Entry 4FDN (X-ray diffraction, 2.40 A resolution); this record covers chain A.

== Chain A ==
Protein: oxidoreductase DprE1
Organism: Mycobacterium tuberculosis
Notes: EC 1.-.-.-
Reference sequence: P72056 (DPRE1_MYCTU); residue numbers follow UniProt; this construct covers 1-461
Amino-acid sequence (481 residues; numbered -19 to 461; the number before each row is that of its first residue; numbers below 1 keep their minus sign (Met-19 is residue -19)):
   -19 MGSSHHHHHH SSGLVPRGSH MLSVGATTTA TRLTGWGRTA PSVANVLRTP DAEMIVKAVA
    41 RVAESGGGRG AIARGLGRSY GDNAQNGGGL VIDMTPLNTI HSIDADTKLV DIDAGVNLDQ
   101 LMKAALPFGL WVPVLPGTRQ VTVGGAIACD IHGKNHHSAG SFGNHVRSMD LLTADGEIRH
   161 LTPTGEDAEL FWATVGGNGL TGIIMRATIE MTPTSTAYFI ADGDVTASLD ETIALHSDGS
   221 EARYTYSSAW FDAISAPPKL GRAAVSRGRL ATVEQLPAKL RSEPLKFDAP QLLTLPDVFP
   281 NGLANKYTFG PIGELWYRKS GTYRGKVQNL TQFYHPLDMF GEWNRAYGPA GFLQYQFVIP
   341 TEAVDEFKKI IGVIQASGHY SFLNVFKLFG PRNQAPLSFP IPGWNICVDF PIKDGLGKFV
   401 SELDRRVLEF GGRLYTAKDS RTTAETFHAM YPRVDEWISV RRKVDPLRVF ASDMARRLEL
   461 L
Disordered / not traced: -19 to 6, 269-297, 315-322
Glycans and other covalent adducts: compound 0T4 linked to Cys387
Construct notes: expression tag (-19 to 0)
Ligand contacts:
  - 0T4 (3-(hydroxyamino)-N-[(1R)-1-phenylethyl]-5-(trifluoromethyl)benzamide): Tyr60, Gly117, His132, Gly133, Lys134, Ser228, Trp230, Gln336, Val365, Lys367, Asn385, Ile386, Lys418
  - FAD (flavin-adenine dinucleotide): Trp16, Ile52, Ala53, Arg54, Gly55, Leu56, Gly57, Arg58, Ser59, Tyr60, Asn63, Ala64, Met74, Ala94, Pro116, Gly117, Thr118, Gln120, Val121, Thr122, Gly124, Gly125, Ala126, Ala128, Cys129, Ile131, His132, Asn178, Gly179, Gly182, Ile183, Ile184, Tyr415, Ala417
Reported in the primary citation:
  - binding site for 0T4: Gly117, His132 to Lys134, Ser228, Val365, Lys367, Asn385, Cys387
  - conformationally variable residues (side-chain flip): Cys387

== Overview ==
Ligands of chain A: flavin-adenine dinucleotide. Compound 0T4 is covalently linked to Cys387. The paper
reports a binding site for 0T4 at Gly117, His132 and Ser228 among others; conformational variability at
Cys387.
Chain A is oxidoreductase DprE1 (Mycobacterium tuberculosis); the structure, Mycobacterium tuberculosis DprE1
in complex with CT325 - hexagonal crystal form, was determined by X-ray diffraction (same publication as 4FDO,
4FDP, 4FEH and 4FF6).
